PDB entry 6PA7 | electron microscopy, 2.94 A resolution | chains E and I of the 14 polymer chains in the assembly

[Chain E]
Protein: Histone H3.2
Organism: Xenopus laevis
UniProt: P84233 (H32_XENLA); residues 1-135 here correspond to UniProt positions 2-136 (UniProt number = residue number + 1)
Sequence (135 residues; each row starts with the number of its first residue):
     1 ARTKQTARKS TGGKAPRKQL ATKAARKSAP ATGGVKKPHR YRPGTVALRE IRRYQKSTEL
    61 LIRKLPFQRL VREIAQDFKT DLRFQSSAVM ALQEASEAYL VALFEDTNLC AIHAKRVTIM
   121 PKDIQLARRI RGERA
Disordered / not traced: 1-36, 135
Differences from the reference sequence: conflict Ala102 (Gly103 in P84233)
Curated features (UniProtKB/Swiss-Prot):
  - modified residue: Arg2 (Asymmetric dimethylarginine), Thr3 (Phosphothreonine), Lys4 (Allysine), Gln5 (5-glutamyl dopamine), Thr6 (Phosphothreonine), Arg8 (Citrulline), Lys9 (N6,N6,N6-trimethyllysine), Ser10 (ADP-ribosylserine), Thr11 (Phosphothreonine), Lys14 (N6-(2-hydroxyisobutyryl)lysine), Arg17 (Asymmetric dimethylarginine), Lys18 (N6-(2-hydroxyisobutyryl)lysine), Lys23 (N6-(2-hydroxyisobutyryl)lysine), Arg26 (Citrulline), Lys27 (N6,N6,N6-trimethyllysine), Ser28 (ADP-ribosylserine), Lys36 (N6,N6,N6-trimethyllysine), Lys37 (N6-methyllysine), Tyr41 (Phosphotyrosine), Lys56 (N6,N6,N6-trimethyllysine) and 8 more in UniProt
  - lipidation: Cys110 (S-palmitoyl cysteine)

[Chain I]
Molecule: 167-nt DNA strand
Sequence (167 nucleotides; numbered 1 to 167; the number before each row is that of its first residue):
     1 ATCGGCCGCC CTGGAGAATC CCGGTGCCGA GGCCGCTCAA TTGGTCGTAG ACAGCTCTAG
    61 CACCGCTTAA ACGCACGTAC GCGCTGTCCC CCGCGTTTTA ACCGCCAAGG GGATTACTCC
   121 CTAGTCTCCA GGCACGTGTC AGATATATAC ATCCTGTGGC GGCCGAT
Disordered / not traced: 1

[Chain E / chain I interface]
Residue-residue contacts (23; chain E residue first):
  His39(E) - DC154(I)  base contact
  Arg40(E) - DC154(I)  phosphate contact
  Arg40(E) - DT155(I)  phosphate contact
  Tyr41(E) - DC154(I)  sugar contact
  Arg42(E) - DC154(I)  phosphate contact
  Arg42(E) - DT155(I)  phosphate contact
  Thr45(E) - DC153(I)  phosphate contact
  Thr45(E) - DC154(I)  hydrogen bond to the phosphate
  Arg72(E) - DC61(I)  salt bridge to the phosphate
  Arg83(E) - DC61(I)  phosphate contact
  Phe84(E) - DG60(I)  sugar contact
  Phe84(E) - DC61(I)  hydrogen bond to the phosphate
  Gln85(E) - DG60(I)  phosphate contact
  Ser86(E) - DG60(I)  hydrogen bond to the phosphate
  Lys115(E) - DG81(I)  phosphate contact
  Arg116(E) - DG81(I)  phosphate contact
  Arg116(E) - DC82(I)  phosphate contact
  Val117(E) - DC80(I)  sugar contact
  Val117(E) - DG81(I)  hydrogen bond to the phosphate
  Thr118(E) - DC80(I)  phosphate contact
  Thr118(E) - DG81(I)  hydrogen bond to the phosphate
  Met120(E) - DG81(I)  phosphate contact
  Met120(E) - DC82(I)  phosphate contact
Interface residues without a listed pair, chain E (20 interface residues in all): Pro43, Arg63, Gln68, Leu82, Lys122
Interface residues without a listed pair, chain I (10 interface residues in all): DA71, DA79

[Summary]
20 residues of chain E and 10 residues of chain I are in contact; the contacts include 5 hydrogen bonds and 1
salt bridge. Among the polar pairs are Thr45(E)-DC154(I), Phe84(E)-DC61(I) and Ser86(E)-DG60(I).
Chain E is Histone H3.2 (Xenopus laevis) and chain I is a 167-nt DNA strand; the structure, The cryo-EM
structure of the human DNMT3A2-DNMT3B3 complex bound to nucleosome, was determined by electron microscopy.
